Entry 1WA8 (solution NMR); this record covers chains A and B.

== Chain A ==
Protein: Esat-6 like protein esxb
Organism: Mycobacterium bovis
UniProt: O69739 (ESXB_MYCTU); residues 1-99 here = UniProt positions 1-99
Sequence (99 residues; row label = number of the first residue in the row):
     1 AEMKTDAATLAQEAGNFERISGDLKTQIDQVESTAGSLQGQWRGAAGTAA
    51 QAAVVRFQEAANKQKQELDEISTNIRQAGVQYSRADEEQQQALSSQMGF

== Chain B ==
Protein: 6 kDa early secretory antigenic target (esat-6)
Organism: Mycobacterium tuberculosis
UniProt: Q57165 (ESXA_MYCTU); residues 602-695 here correspond to UniProt positions 1-94 (UniProt number = residue number - 601)
Sequence (95 residues; numbered 601 to 695; the number before each row is that of its first residue):
   601 MTEQQWNFAGIEAAASAIQGNVTSIHSLLDEGKQSLTKLAAAWGGSGSEA
   651 YQGVQQKWDATATELNNALQNLARTISEAGQAMASTEGNVTGMFA

== How chain A and chain B interact ==
Pairs across the interface - 81 pairs, chain A then chain B:
  Lys4(A) - Ala641(B)
  Thr5(A) - Ala641(B)
  Leu10(A) - Lys638(B)
  Leu10(A) - Leu639(B)
  Leu10(A) - Ala642(B)
  Glu13(A) - Ser635(B)
  Glu13(A) - Lys638(B)
  Glu13(A) - Leu639(B)
  Ala14(A) - Leu639(B)
  Asn16(A) - Glu631(B)
  Asn16(A) - Ser635(B)
  Phe17(A) - Ser635(B)
  Phe17(A) - Leu636(B)
  Phe17(A) - Leu639(B)
  Phe17(A) - Trp658(B)
  Ile20(A) - Leu628(B)
  Ile20(A) - Glu631(B)
  Ile20(A) - Gly632(B)
  Asp23(A) - Leu628(B)
  Leu24(A) - Ile625(B)
  Leu24(A) - Leu628(B)
  Leu24(A) - Leu629(B)
  Gln27(A) - Gly620(B)
  Gln27(A) - Asn621(B)
  Gln27(A) - Ser624(B)
  Gln27(A) - Ile625(B)
  Gln27(A) - Leu628(B)
  Ile28(A) - Ile625(B)
  Ile28(A) - Leu665(B)
  Gln30(A) - Asn621(B)
  Val31(A) - Ile618(B)
  Val31(A) - Asn621(B)
  Val31(A) - Leu669(B)
  Val31(A) - Leu672(B)
  Thr34(A) - Ala614(B)
  Thr34(A) - Ala617(B)
  Thr34(A) - Ile618(B)
  Ser37(A) - Trp606(B)
  Ser37(A) - Ile611(B)
  Leu38(A) - Ile611(B)
  Leu38(A) - Ala614(B)
  Leu38(A) - Ile676(B)
  Leu38(A) - Ala679(B)
  Gly40(A) - Trp606(B)
  Gln41(A) - Trp606(B)
  Gln41(A) - Ile611(B)
  Trp42(A) - Thr675(B)
  Trp42(A) - Ile676(B)
  Trp42(A) - Glu678(B)
  Trp42(A) - Met683(B)
  Ala46(A) - Thr675(B)
  Ala46(A) - Glu678(B)
  Ala46(A) - Met683(B)
  Ala49(A) - Thr675(B)
  Ala50(A) - Thr675(B)
  Ala53(A) - Ala668(B)
  Ala53(A) - Asn671(B)
  Ala53(A) - Leu672(B)
  Val54(A) - Leu672(B)
  Phe57(A) - Leu665(B)
  Phe57(A) - Ala668(B)
  Phe57(A) - Leu669(B)
  Ala60(A) - Glu664(B)
  Ala60(A) - Leu665(B)
  Ala61(A) - Leu665(B)
  Lys63(A) - Thr661(B)
  Gln64(A) - Leu629(B)
  Gln64(A) - Thr661(B)
  Gln64(A) - Ala662(B)
  Gln64(A) - Leu665(B)
  Glu67(A) - Lys657(B)
  Leu68(A) - Trp658(B)
  Ile71(A) - Leu636(B)
  Ile71(A) - Trp643(B)
  Ile71(A) - Val654(B)
  Ile71(A) - Trp658(B)
  Asn74(A) - Trp643(B)
  Ile75(A) - Leu639(B)
  Ile75(A) - Ala642(B)
  Ile75(A) - Trp643(B)
  Ala78(A) - Ala642(B)
Interface residues without a listed pair, chain A (42 interface residues in all): Arg19, Ala35, Gly36, Arg43, Arg56, Glu70
Interface residues without a listed pair, chain B (41 interface residues in all): Gln605, Asn607, Gly610, Ala615, Val690
Interface features reported in the paper:
  - interface residues, chain A: Ala46(A), Ala50(A), Ala61(A)
  - interface residues, chain B: Ile611(B), Ala614(B), Ile618(B), Asn621(B), Ile625(B), Leu628(B), Leu629(B), Glu631(B), Gly632(B), Ser635(B), Lys638(B), Leu639(B), Ala641(B), Ala642(B), Trp643(B), Lys657(B), Trp658(B), Thr661(B), Glu664(B), Leu665(B), Ala668(B), Leu669(B), Leu672(B), Thr675(B), Ile676(B), Met683(B)

== Overview ==
The interface between chain A and chain B involves 42 residues on one side and 41 on the other. From the
paper: interface residues Ala46(A), Ala50(A) and Ile611(B) among others.
Chain A is Esat-6 like protein esxb (Mycobacterium bovis) and chain B is 6 kDa early secretory antigenic
target (esat-6) (Mycobacterium tuberculosis); the structure, Solution Structure of the CFP-10.ESAT-6 Complex.
Major Virulence Determinants of Pathogenic Mycobacteria, was determined by solution NMR.
